PDB entry 8J6Q | electron microscopy, 2.60 A resolution | chains A and B of the 5 polymer chains in the assembly

Chain A:
Molecule: Guanine nucleotide-binding protein G(i) subunit alpha-1
From: Homo sapiens
UniProtKB: P63096 (GNAI1_HUMAN); residue numbers follow UniProt; this construct covers 3-354
Chain sequence (352 residues; row label = number of the first residue in the row):
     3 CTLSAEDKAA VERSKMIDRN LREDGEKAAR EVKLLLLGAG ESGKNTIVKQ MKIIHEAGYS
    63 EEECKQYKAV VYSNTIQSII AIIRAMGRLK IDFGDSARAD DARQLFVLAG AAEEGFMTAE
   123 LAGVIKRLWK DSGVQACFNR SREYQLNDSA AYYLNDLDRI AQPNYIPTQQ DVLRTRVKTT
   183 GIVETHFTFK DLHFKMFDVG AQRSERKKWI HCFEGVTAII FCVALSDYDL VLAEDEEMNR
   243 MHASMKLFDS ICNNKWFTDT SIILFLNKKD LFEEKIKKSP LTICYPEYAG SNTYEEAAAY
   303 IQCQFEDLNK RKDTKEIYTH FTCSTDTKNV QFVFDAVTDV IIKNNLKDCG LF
Not modelled in the structure: 55-181
Differences from the reference sequence: conflict N47 (Ser in P63096), A203 (Gly in P63096), A245 (Glu in P63096), S326 (Ala in P63096)
Curated features (UniProtKB/Swiss-Prot):
  - region: K35 to K46, T48 (G1 motif), D173 to T181 (G2 motif), F196 to G202, Q204, R205 (G3 motif), I265 to D272 (G4 motif), T324, C325, T327 to T329 (G5 motif)
  - binding site (GTP): E43 to K46, T48, S151, L175 to T181, D200 to G202, Q204, N269 to D272
  - binding site (Mg(2+)): T181
  - modified residue: R178 (ADP-ribosylarginine), Q204 (Deamidated glutamine), C351 (ADP-ribosylcysteine)
  - lipidation: C3 (S-palmitoyl cysteine)
  - natural variant: G40 (G40C: In NEDHISB; G40R: In NEDHISB), G45 (G45D: In NEDHISB), T48 (T48I: In NEDHISB; T48K: In NEDHISB), Q52 (Q52P: In NEDHISB), S75 (deletion: In NEDHISB; uncertain significance), Q172 (deletion: In NEDHISB), D173 (D173V: In NEDHISB), E186 to F189 (deletion: In NEDHISB; uncertain significance), C224 (C224Y: In NEDHISB), K270 (K270N: In NEDHISB; K270R: In NEDHISB), D272 (D272G: In NEDHISB), V332 (V332E: In NEDHISB; uncertain significance)
  - mutagenesis: G42 (G42R: Abolishes switch to an activated conformation and dissociation from beta and gamma subunits upon GTP binding. Abolishes interaction with RGS family members), E116 (E116L: Enhances interaction (inactive GDP-bound) with RGS14), Q147 (Q147L: Enhances interaction (inactive GDP-bound) with RGS14)

Chain B:
Molecule: Guanine nucleotide-binding protein G(I)/G(S)/G(T) subunit beta-1
From: Homo sapiens
UniProtKB: P62873 (GBB1_HUMAN); residues 2-340 here = UniProt positions 2-340
Chain sequence (339 residues; each row starts with the number of its first residue):
     2 SELDQLRQEA EQLKNQIRDA RKACADATLS QITNNIDPVG RIQMRTRRTL RGHLAKIYAM
    62 HWGTDSRLLV SASQDGKLII WDSYTTNKVH AIPLRSSWVM TCAYAPSGNY VACGGLDNIC
   122 SIYNLKTREG NVRVSRELAG HTGYLSCCRF LDDNQIVTSS GDTTCALWDI ETGQQTTTFT
   182 GHTGDVMSLS LAPDTRLFVS GACDASAKLW DVREGMCRQT FTGHESDINA ICFFPNGNAF
   242 ATGSDDATCR LFDLRADQEL MTYSHDNIIC GITSVSFSKS GRLLLAGYDD FNCNVWDALK
   302 ADRAGVLAGH DNRVSCLGVT DDGMAVATGS WDSFLKIWN
Curated features (UniProtKB/Swiss-Prot):
  - modified residue: S2 (N-acetylserine), H266 (Phosphohistidine)
  - natural variant: L30 (L30F: In MRD42; uncertain significance), R52 (R52G: In MRD42), G64 (G64V: In MRD42), D76 (D76E: In MRD42; D76G: In MRD42), G77 (G77S: In MRD42), K78 (K78R: In MRD42), I80 (I80N: In MRD42; I80T: In MRD42), H91 (H91R: In MRD42; uncertain significance), A92 (A92T: In MRD42), P94 (P94S: In MRD42), L95 (L95P: In MRD42), R96 (R96L: In MRD42), 5 further natural variant entries in UniProt

Interface between chain A and chain B:
Contacting residue pairs (58; chain A residue first):
  A12(A) - N88(B)
  V13(A) - N88(B)
  R15(A) - V90(B)  hydrogen bond (side chain-backbone)
  R15(A) - H91(B)  hydrogen bond
  S16(A) - N88(B)
  S16(A) - K89(B)  hydrogen bond (side chain-backbone)
  I19(A) - K89(B)
  I19(A) - V90(B)
  I19(A) - A92(B)  hydrophobic
  D20(A) - K89(B)  salt bridge
  L23(A) - G53(B)
  L23(A) - L55(B)
  L23(A) - K78(B)
  L23(A) - I80(B)  hydrophobic
  L23(A) - K89(B)
  D26(A) - K78(B)
  G27(A) - L55(B)
  T182(A) - N119(B)  hydrogen bond (backbone-side chain)
  G183(A) - L117(B)
  G183(A) - N119(B)
  I184(A) - W99(B)
  I184(A) - L117(B)  hydrogen bond (backbone-backbone)
  E186(A) - W99(B)  hydrogen bond
  F199(A) - W99(B)  hydrophobic
  Q204(A) - L117(B)  hydrogen bond (side chain-backbone)
  Q204(A) - N119(B)
  Q204(A) - G144(B)
  Q204(A) - Y145(B)  hydrogen bond (side chain-backbone)
  S206(A) - Y145(B)
  S206(A) - G162(B)  hydrogen bond (side chain-backbone)
  S206(A) - D186(B)
  E207(A) - D186(B)  hydrogen bond (backbone-side chain)
  E207(A) - C204(B)
  E207(A) - D228(B)
  K209(A) - D228(B)  salt bridge
  K209(A) - D246(B)  salt bridge
  K210(A) - M101(B)
  K210(A) - Y145(B)
  K210(A) - M188(B)
  K210(A) - C204(B)
  K210(A) - D228(B)
  K210(A) - N230(B)  hydrogen bond
  K210(A) - D246(B)  salt bridge
  W211(A) - M101(B)  hydrophobic
  W211(A) - L117(B)  hydrophobic
  W211(A) - Y145(B)
  H213(A) - K57(B)  hydrogen bond (backbone-side chain)
  H213(A) - Y59(B)  hydrogen bond
  H213(A) - W332(B)
  C214(A) - Y59(B)  hydrogen bond
  C214(A) - Q75(B)
  C214(A) - W99(B)
  C214(A) - M101(B)  hydrophobic
  F215(A) - W99(B)  hydrophobic
  F215(A) - L117(B)  hydrophobic
  E216(A) - K57(B)  salt bridge
  W258(A) - R314(B)
  W258(A) - W332(B)  hydrophobic
Other interface residues (no listed pair), chain A (27 interface residues in all): A203, K257
Other interface residues (no listed pair), chain B (31 interface residues in all): T87, S97, D118, T143

Overview:
Chain A and chain B form an interface of 27 and 31 residues respectively; the contacts include 14 hydrogen
bonds and 5 salt bridges. Polar contacts include D20(A)-K89(B), K209(A)-D228(B) and K209(A)-D246(B).
Here chain A is Guanine nucleotide-binding protein G(i) subunit alpha-1 and chain B is Guanine
nucleotide-binding protein G(I)/G(S)/G(T) subunit beta-1, both from Homo sapiens. Entry 8J6Q (Cryo-EM
structure of the 3-HB and compound 9n-bound human HCAR2-Gi1 complex) was determined by electron microscopy
together with 8J6P and 8J6R from the same study.
